3PIH - chains A and D; structure by X-ray diffraction, 2.90 A resolution.

== Chain A ==
Molecule: UvrABC system protein A
From: Thermotoga maritima
UniProt: Q9WYV0 (UVRA_THEMA); residues 1-916 here = UniProt positions 1-916
Amino-acid sequence (916 residues; numbered 1 to 916; the number before each row is that of its first residue):
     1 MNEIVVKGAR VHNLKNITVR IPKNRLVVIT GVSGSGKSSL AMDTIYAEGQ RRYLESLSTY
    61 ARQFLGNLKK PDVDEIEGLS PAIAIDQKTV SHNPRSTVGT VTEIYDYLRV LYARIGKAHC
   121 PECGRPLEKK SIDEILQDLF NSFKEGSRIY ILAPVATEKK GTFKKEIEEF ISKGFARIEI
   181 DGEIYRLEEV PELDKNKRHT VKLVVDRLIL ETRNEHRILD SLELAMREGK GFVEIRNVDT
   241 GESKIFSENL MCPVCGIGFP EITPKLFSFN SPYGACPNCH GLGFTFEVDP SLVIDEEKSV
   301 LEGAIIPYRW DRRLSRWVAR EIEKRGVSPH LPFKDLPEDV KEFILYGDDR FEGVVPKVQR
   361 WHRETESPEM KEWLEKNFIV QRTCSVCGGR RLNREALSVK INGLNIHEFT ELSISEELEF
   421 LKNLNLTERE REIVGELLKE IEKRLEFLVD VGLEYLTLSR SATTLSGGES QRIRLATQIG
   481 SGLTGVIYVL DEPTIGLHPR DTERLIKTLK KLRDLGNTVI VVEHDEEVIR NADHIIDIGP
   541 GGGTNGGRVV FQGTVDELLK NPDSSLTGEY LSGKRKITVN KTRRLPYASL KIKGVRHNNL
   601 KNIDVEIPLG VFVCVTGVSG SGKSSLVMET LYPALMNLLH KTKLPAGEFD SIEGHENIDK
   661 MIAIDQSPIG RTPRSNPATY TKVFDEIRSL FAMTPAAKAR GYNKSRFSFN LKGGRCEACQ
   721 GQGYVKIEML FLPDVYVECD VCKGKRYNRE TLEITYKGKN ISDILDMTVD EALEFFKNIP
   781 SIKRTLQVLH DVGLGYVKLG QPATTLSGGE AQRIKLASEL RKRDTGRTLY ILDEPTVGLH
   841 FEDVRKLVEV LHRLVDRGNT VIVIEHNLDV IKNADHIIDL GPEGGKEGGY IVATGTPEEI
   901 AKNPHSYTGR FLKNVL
Disordered / not traced: 1, 61-68, 90, 155-202, 294-303, 330-336, 349-350, 366-368
Metal / ion sites: Zn2+ site 1: Cys-120, Cys-123, Cys-252, Cys-255; Zn2+ site 2: Cys-276, Cys-279, Cys-384, Cys-387; Zn2+ site 3: Cys-716, Cys-719, Cys-739, Cys-742
Small-molecule neighbours:
  - pyrophosphate (PPV), molecule 1: Val-32, Ser-33, Gly-34, Ser-35, Gly-36, Lys-37, Ser-38, His-524, Ser-807, Gly-808, Gly-809, Glu-810, Gly-838
  - pyrophosphate (PPV), molecule 2: Glu-469, Val-618, Ser-619, Gly-620, Ser-621, Gly-622, Lys-623, Ser-624, Ser-625
What the authors report for this chain:
  - binding site for the 32-nt DNA strand (chain D): His-640, Gly-670, Thr-679, Tyr-680, Arg-688, Lys-704, Ser-705, Ser-708, Asn-710
  - mutagenesis - H640A: unchanged binding to the 32-nt DNA strand (chain D)
  - conformationally variable residues: Arg-671
  - mutagenesis - R671A: unchanged catalytic activity

== Chain D ==
Molecule: 32-nt DNA strand
Sequence (32 nucleotides; numbered 1 to 32; the number before each row is that of its first residue):
     1 AGTGATCAGT GGTTCCGGAA CCACTGATCA CT

== Chain A / chain D interface ==
Pairs across the interface (19):
  Ile-669(A) with DC24(D), phosphate contact
  Gly-670(A) with DA23(D), hydrogen bond to the phosphate; DC24(D), hydrogen bond to the phosphate
  Arg-674(A) with DT25(D), sugar contact
  Ser-675(A) with DC24(D), hydrogen bond to the phosphate; DT25(D), hydrogen bond to the phosphate
  Thr-679(A) with DT25(D), hydrogen bond to the phosphate; DG26(D), phosphate contact
  Tyr-680(A) with DC24(D), hydrogen bond to the phosphate; DT25(D), hydrogen bond to the phosphate
  Arg-688(A) with DG26(D), sugar contact; DA27(D), salt bridge to the phosphate
  Lys-704(A) with DA27(D), phosphate contact
  Ser-705(A) with DA27(D), hydrogen bond to the phosphate
  Ser-708(A) with DG26(D), hydrogen bond to the phosphate
  Asn-710(A) with DT25(D), hydrogen bond to the phosphate; DG26(D), hydrogen bond to the phosphate
  Leu-711(A) with DG26(D), sugar contact; DA27(D), phosphate contact
Interface residues without a listed pair, chain A (17 interface residues in all): Lys-376, Thr-672, Asn-676, Lys-682, Asp-685
Interface residues without a listed pair, chain D (7 interface residues in all): DC21, DT28

== In short ==
Chain A and chain D form an interface of 17 and 7 residues respectively; the contacts include 11 hydrogen
bonds and 1 salt bridge. Polar pairs include Gly-670(A)/DA23(D), Gly-670(A)/DC24(D) and Ser-675(A)/DC24(D).
The paper reports a binding site for the 32-nt DNA strand (chain D) at His-640(A), Gly-670(A) and Thr-679(A)
among others; H640A of chain A leaves binding to the 32-nt DNA strand (chain D) unchanged.
Chain A is UvrABC system protein A (Thermotoga maritima) and chain D is a 32-nt DNA strand; the structure, T.
maritima UvrA in complex with fluorescein-modified DNA, was determined by X-ray diffraction.
